1RUG - chains 1 and 3 of the 4 polymer chains in the assembly; structure by X-ray diffraction, 3.00 A resolution.

# Chain 1
Protein: Rhinovirus 14
Source organism: Human rhinovirus 14
UniProtKB: P03303 (POLG_HRV14); residues 1-289 here correspond to UniProt positions 567-855 (UniProt number = residue number + 566)
Chain sequence (289 residues; numbered 1 to 289; the number before each row is that of its first residue):
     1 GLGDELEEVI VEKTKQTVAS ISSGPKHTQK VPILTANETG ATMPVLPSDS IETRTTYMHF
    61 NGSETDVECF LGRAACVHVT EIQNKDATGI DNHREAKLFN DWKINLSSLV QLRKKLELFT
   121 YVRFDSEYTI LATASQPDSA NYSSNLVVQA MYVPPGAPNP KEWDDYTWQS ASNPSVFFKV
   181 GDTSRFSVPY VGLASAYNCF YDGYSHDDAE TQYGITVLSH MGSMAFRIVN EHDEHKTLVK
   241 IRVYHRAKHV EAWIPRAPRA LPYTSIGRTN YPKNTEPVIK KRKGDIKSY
Not modelled in the structure: 1-16
Sequence notes: engineered mutation Ser219 (Asn786 in P03303)
Residues lining bound ligands: win vi (W35; 5-(5-(4-(4,5-dihydro-2-oxazoly)phenoxy)pentyl)-3-methyl isoxazole): Ile104, Asn105, Leu106, Phe124, Ser126, Tyr128, Ala150, Tyr152, Pro174, Ser175, Val176, Phe186, Val188, Val191, Tyr197, Ser219, Met221, Met224

# Chain 3
Protein: Rhinovirus 14
Source organism: Human rhinovirus 14
Notes: engineered mutation(s): N(1)219S
UniProtKB: P03303 (POLG_HRV14); residues 1-236 here correspond to UniProt positions 331-566 (UniProt number = residue number + 330)
Chain sequence (236 residues; each row starts with the number of its first residue):
     1 GLPTTTLPGS GQFLTTDDRQ SPSALPNYEP TPRIHIPGKV HNLLEIIQVD TLIPMNNTHT
    61 KDEVNSYLIP LNANRQNEQV FGTNLFIGDG VFKTTLLGEI VQYYTHWSGS LRFSLMYTGP
   121 ALSSAKLILA YTPPGARGPQ DRREAMLGTH VVWDIGLQST IVMTIPWTSG VQFRYTDPDT
   181 YTSAGFLSCW YQTSLILPPE TTGQVYLLSF ISACPDFKLR LMKDTQTISQ TVALTE

# Interface between chain 1 and chain 3
Residue-residue contacts (180; chain 1 residue first):
  Ala19(1) with Asp216(3)
  Ile33(1) with Val151(3), hydrophobic; Thr160(3); Ile161(3); Val162(3), hydrogen bond (backbone-backbone)
  Leu34(1) with Gln158(3); Thr160(3)
  Thr35(1) with Gln158(3); Ser159(3), hydrogen bond (backbone-backbone); Thr160(3), hydrogen bond (backbone-backbone); Val162(3)
  Ala36(1) with Thr160(3)
  Asn37(1) with Asp50(3); Met116(3); Thr160(3), hydrogen bond (backbone-side chain); Phe210(3)
  Glu38(1) with Met116(3); Ser159(3), hydrogen bond
  Thr42(1) with Gln48(3); Val49(3); Asp50(3), hydrogen bond (side chain-backbone); Arg112(3); Ser212(3)
  Met43(1) with Arg112(3), hydrogen bond (backbone-side chain)
  Pro44(1) with Arg112(3)
  Val45(1) with Arg112(3), hydrogen bond (backbone-side chain); Val162(3), hydrophobic; Cys214(3)
  Leu46(1) with Thr164(3); Pro215(3)
  Pro47(1) with Ser110(3); Thr164(3); Pro166(3), hydrophobic; Cys214(3)
  Ser50(1) with Thr164(3)
  Ile51(1) with Thr149(3); Pro166(3), hydrophobic
  Met58(1) with Pro215(3); Asp216(3); Lys218(3)
  Phe60(1) with Lys218(3); Leu219(3)
  Gly62(1) with Asn42(3); Leu44(3)
  Glu64(1) with Tyr104(3), hydrogen bond (backbone-side chain); Arg220(3); Leu221(3), hydrogen bond (side chain-backbone); Met222(3), hydrogen bond (side chain-backbone)
  Thr65(1) with Asn42(3), hydrogen bond; Leu43(3), hydrogen bond (backbone-backbone); Leu44(3); Tyr104(3)
  Asp66(1) with His41(3); Asn42(3)
  Val67(1) with Val40(3); His41(3), hydrogen bond (backbone-backbone)
  Phe70(1) with Leu43(3), hydrophobic; Tyr103(3), hydrophobic; Tyr104(3); Met222(3)
  Arg73(1) with Thr15(3); Thr16(3); Met222(3)
  Ala74(1) with Phe13(3), hydrophobic; Thr15(3), hydrogen bond (backbone-backbone)
  Lys103(1) with Glu236(3), salt bridge
  Ser108(1) with Gln230(3), hydrogen bond (backbone-side chain); Ala233(3); Leu234(3), hydrogen bond (side chain-backbone)
  Leu109(1) with Gln230(3)
  Val110(1) with Ile228(3); Gln230(3), hydrogen bond (backbone-side chain); Leu234(3), hydrophobic
  Gln111(1) with Asp224(3)
  Arg113(1) with Leu234(3)
  Lys114(1) with Glu99(3), salt bridge; Tyr103(3); Thr227(3), hydrogen bond; Ile228(3)
  Lys115(1) with Tyr103(3); Met222(3)
  Phe119(1) with Val40(3), hydrophobic
  Tyr121(1) with Ile36(3), hydrophobic
  Arg123(1) with Pro30(3); Thr31(3), hydrogen bond (side chain-backbone); Pro32(3); Arg33(3)
  Glu127(1) with Arg19(3); Ser21(3)
  Thr129(1) with Phe13(3)
  Pro174(1) with Ala24(3); Leu25(3), hydrophobic
  Arg185(1) with Phe13(3); Ser21(3)
  Phe186(1) with Ser21(3); Pro22(3)
  Ser187(1) with Ser21(3); Pro22(3), hydrogen bond (backbone-backbone); Ser23(3); Ala24(3), hydrogen bond (backbone-backbone)
  Pro189(1) with Ser23(3); Leu25(3), hydrophobic; Tyr28(3), hydrophobic
  Tyr190(1) with Tyr28(3); Pro30(3)
  Val191(1) with Leu25(3), hydrophobic; Tyr28(3)
  Gly192(1) with Thr31(3), hydrogen bond (backbone-side chain)
  Leu193(1) with Thr31(3), hydrogen bond (backbone-side chain)
  Ala194(1) with Thr31(3), hydrogen bond (backbone-side chain)
  Ser195(1) with Thr31(3); Pro32(3), hydrogen bond (side chain-backbone); Ile34(3)
  Thr216(1) with Glu236(3)
  Tyr244(1) with Phe13(3), hydrophobic
  Arg246(1) with Asp17(3); Asp18(3), salt bridge; Arg19(3)
  Glu251(1) with Arg33(3), salt bridge; Lys39(3), salt bridge
  Ala252(1) with Lys39(3); Val40(3), hydrogen bond (backbone-backbone)
  Trp253(1) with Ile36(3); Pro37(3); Gly38(3); Lys39(3)
  Ile254(1) with Pro37(3); Gly38(3), hydrogen bond (backbone-backbone)
  Pro255(1) with Gly38(3); Val40(3); Ile46(3), hydrophobic
  Pro258(1) with Leu96(3); Glu99(3)
  Tyr263(1) with Ile228(3), hydrophobic; Leu234(3), hydrophobic
  Thr264(1) with Leu234(3)
  Ser265(1) with Thr235(3); Glu236(3)
  Ile266(1) with Leu234(3); Thr235(3), hydrogen bond (backbone-backbone); Glu236(3)
  Arg268(1) with Glu236(3), hydrogen bond (side chain-backbone)
  Pro277(1) with Thr60(3); Lys61(3); Asp62(3)
  Val278(1) with Asp62(3), hydrogen bond (backbone-side chain)
  Ile279(1) with Pro54(3), hydrophobic; Asn57(3); Asp62(3), hydrogen bond (backbone-side chain)
  Lys280(1) with Asn57(3); Asp89(3), salt bridge; Gly90(3); Lys93(3)
  Lys281(1) with Asn57(3); Thr58(3), hydrogen bond (side chain-backbone); His59(3), hydrogen bond (side chain-backbone); Thr60(3)
  Arg282(1) with Met55(3), hydrogen bond (side chain-backbone); Asn57(3), hydrogen bond (backbone-backbone); Gly82(3), hydrogen bond (side chain-backbone)
  Ile286(1) with Met55(3); Asn56(3); Thr58(3); Val80(3); Phe81(3), hydrophobic; Gly82(3), hydrogen bond (backbone-backbone)
  Lys287(1) with Gln79(3); Gly82(3)
  Ser288(1) with Gly82(3); Thr83(3)
  Tyr289(1) with Gln79(3), hydrogen bond; Gly82(3); Thr83(3); Asn84(3); Gly138(3); Pro139(3), hydrogen bond (side chain-backbone); Phe186(3), hydrophobic; Leu187(3); Ser188(3); Trp190(3)
Other interface residues (no listed pair), chain 1 (80 interface residues in all): Cys69, Ser107, Ala196, Lys248, Glu276, Gly284, Asp285
Other interface residues (no listed pair), chain 3 (99 interface residues in all): Ser66, Ile69, Pro70, Val91, Thr94, Ser114, Trp153, Phe173, Phe217, Thr225, Ser229

# Summary
80 residues of chain 1 face 99 of chain 3 across their interface; the contacts include 40 hydrogen bonds and 6
salt bridges. Polar pairs include Lys103(1)-Glu236(3), Lys114(1)-Glu99(3) and Arg246(1)-Asp18(3). Win vi is
bound between chain 1 and chain 3.
Chain 1 is Rhinovirus 14 and chain 3 is Rhinovirus 14, both from Human rhinovirus 14; the structure,
Rhinovirus 14 mutant N1219S complexed with antiviral compound win 52035, was determined by X-ray diffraction,
deposited together with 1RUC, 1RUD, 1RUE, 1RUF, 1RUH, 1RUI and 1RUJ.
